6NYY - chains B and G of the 10 polymer chains in the assembly; structure by electron microscopy, 3.00 A resolution.

== Chain B ==
Molecule: AFG3-like protein 2
From: Homo sapiens
Notes: EC 3.4.24.-
UniProtKB: Q9Y4W6 (AFG32_HUMAN); residues 272-797 here = UniProt positions 272-797
Chain sequence (529 residues; numbered 269 to 797; the number before each row is that of its first residue):
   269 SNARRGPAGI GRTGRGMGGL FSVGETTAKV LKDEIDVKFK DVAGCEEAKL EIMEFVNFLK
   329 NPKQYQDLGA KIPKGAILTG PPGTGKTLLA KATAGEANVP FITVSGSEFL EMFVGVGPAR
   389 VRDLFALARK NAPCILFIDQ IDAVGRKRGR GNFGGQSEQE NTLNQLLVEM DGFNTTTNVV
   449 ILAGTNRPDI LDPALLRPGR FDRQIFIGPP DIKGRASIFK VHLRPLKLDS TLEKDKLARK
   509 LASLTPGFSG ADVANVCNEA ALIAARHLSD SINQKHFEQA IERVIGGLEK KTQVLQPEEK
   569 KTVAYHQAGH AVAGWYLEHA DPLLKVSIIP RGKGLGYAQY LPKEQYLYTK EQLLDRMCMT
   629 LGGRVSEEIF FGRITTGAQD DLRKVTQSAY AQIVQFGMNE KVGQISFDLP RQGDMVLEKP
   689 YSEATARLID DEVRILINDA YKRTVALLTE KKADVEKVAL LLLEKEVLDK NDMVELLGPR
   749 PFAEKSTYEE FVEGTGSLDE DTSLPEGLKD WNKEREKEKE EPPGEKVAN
Disordered / not traced: 269-290, 418-419, 780-797
Construct notes: expression tag (269-271); conflict Gln408 (Glu in Q9Y4W6), Gln575 (Glu in Q9Y4W6)
Ion coordination: Mg2+: Thr355 (together with AMP-PNP); Zn2+: His574, His578, Asp649
Small-molecule neighbours: AMP-PNP (ANP; phosphoaminophosphonic acid-adenylate ester): Asp309, Val310, Pro349, Pro350, Gly351, Thr352, Gly353, Lys354, Thr355, Leu356, Lys359, Asp407, Gln408, Asn454, Ile486, His490, Gly518, Ala519, Ala522
Swiss-Prot annotation at these positions:
  - binding site (ATP): Val310, Ala311, Thr352, Gly353, Lys354, Thr355, Leu356, His490
  - binding site (Zn(2+)): His574, His578, Asp649
  - natural variant: Lys306 (K306E: In SPAX5; uncertain significance), Gly337 (G337E: In OPA12; G337R: In OPA12), Leu346 (L346F: In OPA12; uncertain significance), Glu376 (E376K: In OPA12; uncertain significance), Phe377 (F377S: In OPA12; uncertain significance), Asp407 (D407G: In OPA12; uncertain significance), Arg416 (R416S: In OPA12; uncertain significance), Thr430 (T430I: In OPA12; uncertain significance), Asn432 (N432T: In SCA28), Ala462 (A462V: In OPA12 and SPAX5), Arg465 (R465K: In OPA12), Arg468 (R468C: In OPA12), 17 further natural variant entries in UniProt
  - mutagenesis: Phe289 (F289A: Reduced rate of protein degradation), Leu299 (L299A: Reduced rate of protein degradation), Lys354 (K354A: Does not effect activity of the m-AAA protease complex), Met380 (M380K: Abolished ATPase and protease activities; M380V: Increased ATP hydrolysis), Phe421 (F421A: Impairted protease activity without affecting the ATPase activity), Trp779 (W779R: Impaired ability to degrade substrates without affecting the ATPase activity)
Reported in the primary citation:
  - binding site for Substrate (chain G): Phe381, Phe421
  - mutagenesis - M380K, F381A, R416A: abolished catalytic activity
  - mutagenesis - L299A, F381A, W779R: unchanged catalytic activity (ATP hydrolysis)
  - mutagenesis - M380V: increased catalytic activity (ATP hydrolysis)
  - mutagenesis - F289A, L299A, M380V, F421A, M683A, W779R: decreased catalytic activity
  - mutagenesis - F421A: unchanged catalytic activity (ATPase activity)
  - mutagenesis - L299A, M683A: unchanged catalytic activity (peptide cleavage rate)
  - mutagenesis - F289A: unchanged catalytic activity on ATPase rate
  - binding site for AMP-PNP: Arg465, Arg468
  - disease-associated variants - R468C: abolished catalytic activity (ATP hydrolysis)
  - disease-associated variants - N432T, R468C, M666R: abolished catalytic activity
  - disease-associated variants - R468C: decreased stability in response to recovery of AFG3L2 hexamers
  - mutagenesis - K354A: decreased stability in response to recovery of AFG3L2 hexamers
  - mutagenesis - R416A: decreased catalytic activity (ATPase activity)
  - disease-associated variants - N432T: unchanged binding to ATP
  - disease-associated variants - N432T: decreased stability in response to AFG3L2 oligomers
  - disease-associated variants - M666R, E691K: decreased stability
  - disease-associated variants - M666R: abolished stability in response to hexamer recovery
  - disease-associated variants - P688T: decreased stability in response to hexamer recovery
  - disease-associated variants - A572T, P688T: decreased catalytic activity
  - disease-associated variants - P688T: decreased stability in response to AFG3L2 oligomer
  - disease-associated variants - T654I, M666T, M666V, G671E, G671R, S674L, Y689H, Y689N, A694E, E700K, R702Q: decreased stability (proposed by the authors, not directly observed)
  - disease-associated variants - A572T: decreased catalytic activity (ATP hydrolysis)
  - disease-associated variants - A572T: unchanged stability in response to hexamer recovery
  - specificity-determining residues: Val571, Leu603, Leu615, Gly645
  - binding site for Substrate: Tyr614, Tyr616
  - disease-associated variants - Y616C: increased catalytic activity
  - disease-associated variants - Y616C: increased catalytic activity on ATPase
  - disease-associated variants - Y616C: decreased stability in response to complex stability
  - disease-associated variants - Y616C: increased catalytic activity (ATP-independent peptidase activity)
  - contacts within the chain: Arg416-Asn432, Phe675-Tyr689 (pi stacking), Lys669-Glu700 (salt bridge), Met321-Trp779
  - disease-associated variants - N432T: decreased catalytic activity on ATPase rate
  - Zn2+ coordination: His574, His578, Asp649

== Chain G ==
Molecule: Substrate
From: Homo sapiens
Chain sequence (11 residues; row label = number of the first residue in the row):
     1 AAAAAAAAAA A

== How chain B and chain G interact ==
Pairs across the interface (8; chain B residue first):
  Met380(B) with Ala8(G); Ala9(G), hydrogen bond (backbone-backbone)
  Phe381(B) with Ala9(G); Ala10(G)
  Val382(B) with Ala8(G), hydrophobic; Ala9(G), hydrogen bond (backbone-backbone)
  Phe421(B) with Ala5(G), hydrophobic; Ala6(G)
Other interface residues (no listed pair), chain B (5 interface residues in all): Gly423

== Overview ==
Chain B and chain G each contribute 5 residues to their interface, with 2 hydrogen bonds. The backbones
hydrogen-bond at Met380(B)-Ala9(G) and Val382(B)-Ala9(G). The paper reports a binding site for Substrate
(chain G) at Phe381(B) and Phe421(B); M666R, E691K and T654I of chain B, among others, reduce stability; 28
substitutions were tested in all.
Chain B is AFG3-like protein 2 and chain G is Substrate, both from Homo sapiens; the structure, human m-AAA
protease AFG3L2, substrate-bound, was determined by electron microscopy.
